Entry 7KB5 (electron microscopy, 3.80 A resolution); this record covers chains A and B of the 6 polymer chains in the assembly.

# Chain A
Protein: Protein transport protein SEC61
Organism: Saccharomyces cerevisiae BY4741
UniProt: P32915 (SC61A_YEAST); residue numbers follow UniProt; this construct covers 1-480
Sequence (480 residues; row label = number of the first residue in the row):
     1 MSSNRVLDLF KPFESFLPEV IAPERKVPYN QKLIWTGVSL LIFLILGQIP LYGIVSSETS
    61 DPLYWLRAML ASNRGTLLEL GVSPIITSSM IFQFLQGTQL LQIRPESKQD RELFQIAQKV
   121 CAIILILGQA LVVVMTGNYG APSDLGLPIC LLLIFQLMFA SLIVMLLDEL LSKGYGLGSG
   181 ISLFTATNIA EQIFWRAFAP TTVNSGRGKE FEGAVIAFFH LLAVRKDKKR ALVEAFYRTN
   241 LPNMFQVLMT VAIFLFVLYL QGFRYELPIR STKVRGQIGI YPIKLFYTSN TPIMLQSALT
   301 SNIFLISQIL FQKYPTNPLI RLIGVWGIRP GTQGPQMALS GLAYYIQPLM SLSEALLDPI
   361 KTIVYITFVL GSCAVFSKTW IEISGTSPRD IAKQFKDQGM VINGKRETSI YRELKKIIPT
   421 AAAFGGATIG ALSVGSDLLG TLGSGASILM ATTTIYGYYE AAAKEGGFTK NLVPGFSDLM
Unresolved in the structure: 1-11, 55-61, 102-106, 143-146, 205-210, 329-335, 468-480
What the authors report for this chain:
  - mutagenesis - M90L/T185I/M294I/M450L: unchanged growth
  - mutagenesis - M90L/T185I/M294I/M450L: decreased growth in response to FN3mut

# Chain B
Protein: Protein transport protein SBH1
Organism: Saccharomyces cerevisiae BY4741
UniProt: P52870 (SC6B1_YEAST); numbering as in UniProt (aligned over 1-82)
Sequence (82 residues; each row starts with the number of its first residue):
     1 MSSPTPPGGQ RTLQKRKQGS SQKVAASAPK KNTNSNNSIL KIYSDEATGL RVDPLVVLFL
    61 AVGFIFSVVA LHVISKVAGK LF
Unresolved in the structure: 1-50

# How chain A and chain B interact
Residue-residue contacts (27):
  Glu19(A) - Arg51(B)  hydrogen bond (backbone-backbone)
  Glu19(A) - Val52(B)  hydrogen bond (backbone-backbone)
  Val20(A) - Val52(B)
  Ile21(A) - Arg51(B)
  Ile21(A) - Val52(B)  hydrogen bond (backbone-backbone)
  Trp35(A) - Pro54(B)  hydrophobic
  Trp35(A) - Leu55(B)  hydrophobic
  Val38(A) - Leu58(B)  hydrophobic
  Ile42(A) - Val62(B)  hydrophobic
  Ile45(A) - Ile65(B)  hydrophobic
  Leu46(A) - Ile65(B)  hydrophobic
  Ile49(A) - Ile65(B)  hydrophobic
  Ile49(A) - Val68(B)  hydrophobic
  Ile49(A) - Val69(B)  hydrophobic
  Pro50(A) - His72(B)
  Leu51(A) - His72(B)  hydrogen bond (backbone-side chain)
  Tyr52(A) - Leu71(B)
  Tyr52(A) - His72(B)
  Tyr52(A) - Ser75(B)  hydrogen bond
  Leu77(A) - Phe64(B)  hydrophobic
  Leu77(A) - Val68(B)  hydrophobic
  Gln156(A) - Phe64(B)
  Phe159(A) - Phe64(B)  hydrophobic
  Ile163(A) - Ala61(B)  hydrophobic
  Leu167(A) - Val57(B)  hydrophobic
  Leu170(A) - Pro54(B)  hydrophobic
  Tyr175(A) - Pro54(B)  hydrophobic
Interface residues without a listed pair, chain A (21 interface residues in all): Leu152, Ala160
Interface residues without a listed pair, chain B (16 interface residues in all): Leu60

# Summary
Chain A and chain B form an interface of 21 and 16 residues respectively; the contacts include 5 hydrogen
bonds. Polar contacts include Leu51(A)-His72(B), Tyr52(A)-Ser75(B) and Glu19(A)-Arg51(B). The paper reports
that M90L/T185I/M294I/M450L of chain A reduce growth in response to FN3mut; M90L/T185I/M294I/M450L of chain A
leave growth unchanged.
Here chain A is Protein transport protein SEC61 and chain B is Protein transport protein SBH1, both from
Saccharomyces cerevisiae BY4741. Entry 7KB5 (Cryo-EM structure of the Sec complex from yeast, Sec63 FN3 and
residues 210-216 mutated) was determined by electron microscopy, deposited together with 7KAH, 7KAI, 7KAJ,
7KAK, 7KAL, 7KAM and 8 further entries.
